8SEA - chains C and D of the 4 polymer chains in the assembly; structure by electron microscopy, 3.40 A resolution.

# Chain C
Name: Ubiquitin/ISG15-conjugating enzyme E2 L6
Organism: Homo sapiens
Notes: EC 2.3.2.23
UniProtKB: O14933 (UB2L6_HUMAN); residue numbers follow UniProt; this construct covers 2-153
Amino-acid sequence (152 residues; each row starts with the number of its first residue):
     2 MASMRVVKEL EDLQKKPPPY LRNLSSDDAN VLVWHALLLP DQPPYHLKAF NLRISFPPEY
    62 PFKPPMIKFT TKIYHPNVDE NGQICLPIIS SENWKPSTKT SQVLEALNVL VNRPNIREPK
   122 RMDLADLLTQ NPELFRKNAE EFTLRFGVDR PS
Construct notes: engineered mutation S98 (Cys in O14933), S102 (Cys in O14933), K121 (Leu in O14933)
Curated features (UniProtKB/Swiss-Prot):
  - active site: C86 (Glycyl thioester intermediate)
From the paper describing this entry:
  - catalytic residues: C86 (citing earlier work)
  - mutagenesis - K9E, E119K/D127R: decreased catalytic activity with Ubiquitin-like modifier-activating enzyme 7
  - specificity-determining residues: M5, K9 (proposed by the authors, not directly observed)
  - mutagenesis - R6D/K9E/E12K: abolished catalytic activity with Ubiquitin-like modifier-activating enzyme 7

# Chain D
Name: Ubiquitin-like protein ISG15
Organism: Homo sapiens
UniProtKB: P05161 (ISG15_HUMAN); residue numbers follow UniProt; this construct covers 1-157
Amino-acid sequence (157 residues; each row starts with the number of its first residue):
     1 MGWDLTVKML AGNEFQVSLS SSMSVSELKA QITQKIGVHA FQQRLAVHPS GVALQDRVPL
    61 ASQGLGPGST VLLVVDKSDE PLSILVRNNK GRSSTYEVRL TQTVAHLKQQ VSGLEGVQDD
   121 LFWLTFEGKP LEDQLPLGEY GLKPLSTVFM NLRLRGG
Unresolved in the structure: 1-81
Construct notes: engineered mutation S78 (Cys in P05161)
Curated features (UniProtKB/Swiss-Prot):
  - region: R153 to G157 (Involved in the ligation of specific target proteins)
  - motif: L152 to G157 (LRLRGG)
  - site: R153 (Interacts with activating enzyme)
  - cross-link: G157 (Glycyl lysine isopeptide (Gly-Lys) (interchain with K-? in acceptor proteins))
  - mutagenesis: R44 (R44A: Does not affect ISG15 signaling, interaction with ITGAL or activation of SRC family tyrosine kinases), S83 (S83A: Does not affect ISG15 signaling, interaction with ITGAL or activation of SRC family tyrosine kinases), Y96 (Y96L: Reduces ISG15 signaling. Strongly reduces ISG15 signaling and abolishes interaction with ITGAL and activation of SRC family tyrosine kinases; when associated with D-102), R99 (R99A: Strongly reduces ISG15 signaling and abolishes interaction with ITGAL), T101 (T101A: Strongly reduces ISG15 signaling and abolishes interaction with ITGAL and activation of SRC family tyrosine kinases), Q102 (Q102D: Reduces ISG15 signaling. Strongly reduces ISG15 signaling and abolishes interaction with ITGAL and activation of SRC family tyrosine kinases; when associated with L-96), T103 (T103A: Strongly reduces ISG15 signaling and abolishes interaction with ITGAL)
From the paper describing this entry:
  - mutagenesis - N89A, N89A/T125A/N151A, R92E, Q118A/D120K/R153D, T125A, N151A: decreased catalytic activity with Ubiquitin-like modifier-activating enzyme 7
  - specificity-determining residues: W123, P130 (by similarity / conservation)

# How chain C and chain D interact
Residue-residue contacts (5; chain C residue first):
  N31(C) with K90(D), hydrogen bond (side chain-backbone); R92(D)
  D80(C) with G156(D); G157(D)
  K121(C) with G157(D), hydrogen bond (side chain-backbone)
Interface residues without a listed pair, chain C (5 interface residues in all): R54, Q84
Interface residues without a listed pair, chain D (5 interface residues in all): G91

# Overview
The chain C/chain D interface involves 5 residues from each chain; the contacts include 2 hydrogen bonds.
Polar pairs include N31(C)-K90(D) and K121(C)-G157(D). From the paper: the catalytic residue C86(C); N89A,
N89A/T125A/N151A and R92E of chain D, among others, reduce catalytic activity with Ubiquitin-like
modifier-activating enzyme 7; 9 substitutions were tested in all.
Chain C is Ubiquitin/ISG15-conjugating enzyme E2 L6 and chain D is Ubiquitin-like protein ISG15, both from
Homo sapiens; the structure, Cryo-EM structure of a double loaded human UBA7-UBE2L6-ISG15 thioester mimetic
complex (Form 1), was determined by electron microscopy together with 8SE9, 8SEB and 8SV8 from the same study.
